Entry 4KGE (X-ray diffraction, 2.30 A resolution); this record covers chains A and B.

# Chain A (and B)
Name: TagRFP675, red fluorescent protein
Organism: synthetic construct
Notes: chain B of this document is another copy of the same molecule, construct and numbering; everything in this record applies to it too
Chain sequence (243 residues; row label = number of the first residue in the row; note: 2 numbers in that range are skipped by the numbering (no residue carries them; nothing is unmodelled there); numbers below 1 keep their minus sign (Met-11 is residue -11)):
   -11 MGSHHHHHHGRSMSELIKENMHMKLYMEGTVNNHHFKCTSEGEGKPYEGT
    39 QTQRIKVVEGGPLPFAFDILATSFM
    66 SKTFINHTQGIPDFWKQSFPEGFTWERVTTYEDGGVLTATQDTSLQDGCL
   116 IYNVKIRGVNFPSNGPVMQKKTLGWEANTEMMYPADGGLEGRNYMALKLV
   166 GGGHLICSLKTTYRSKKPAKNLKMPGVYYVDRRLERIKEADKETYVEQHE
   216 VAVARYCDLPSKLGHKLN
Unresolved in the structure: -11 to 2, 230-233 (chain B: -11 to 2, 225-233)
Modified / non-standard residues: Met63 ({(4Z)-4-(4-hydroxybenzylidene)-2-[3-(methylthio)propanimidoyl]-5-oxo-4,5-dihydro-1H-imidazol-1-yl}acetic acid; NRQ)
Covalent attachments: covalent link Met63-Ser66
From the paper describing this entry:
  - contacts within the chain: Ser28-Gln41 (hydrogen bond), Gln41-Met63, Asn143-Asn158 (hydrogen bond), Asn158-Arg197 (hydrogen bond)
  - conformationally variable residues (side-chain flip): Arg197
  - mutagenesis - Q41P: decreased expression

# How chain A and chain B interact
Contacting residue pairs (51):
  Glu97(A) - Arg157(B)  salt bridge
  Glu97(A) - Lys175(B)  salt bridge
  Glu141(A) - Val192(B)
  Glu141(A) - Tyr194(B)
  Ala142(A) - Tyr194(B)  hydrogen bond (backbone-side chain)
  Ala142(A) - Cys222(B)  hydrophobic
  Asn143(A) - Cys222(B)
  Thr144(A) - Arg220(B)
  Met146(A) - Ala142(B)
  Met146(A) - Ala161(B)  hydrophobic
  Tyr148(A) - Ile171(B)
  Arg157(A) - Glu97(B)  salt bridge
  Arg157(A) - Tyr159(B)
  Asn158(A) - Tyr159(B)
  Tyr159(A) - Met146(B)
  Tyr159(A) - Arg157(B)
  Tyr159(A) - Asn158(B)
  Tyr159(A) - Tyr159(B)  hydrophobic
  Tyr159(A) - Ser173(B)
  Ala161(A) - Met146(B)  hydrophobic
  His169(A) - Val192(B)
  Ile171(A) - Tyr148(B)
  Ile171(A) - Arg157(B)
  Ser173(A) - Tyr159(B)
  Lys175(A) - Glu97(B)
  Lys175(A) - Tyr159(B)
  Val192(A) - Glu141(B)
  Val192(A) - His169(B)
  Tyr194(A) - Ala142(B)  hydrogen bond (side chain-backbone)
  Asp196(A) - Asp223(B)
  Asp196(A) - Leu224(B)
  Arg197(A) - Leu224(B)
  Arg198(A) - Leu224(B)
  Val216(A) - Leu224(B)
  Val218(A) - Leu224(B)  hydrophobic
  Arg220(A) - Arg220(B)
  Cys222(A) - Ala142(B)  hydrophobic
  Cys222(A) - Arg198(B)
  Asp223(A) - Asp196(B)
  Leu224(A) - Asp196(B)
  Leu224(A) - Arg197(B)
  Leu224(A) - Arg198(B)  hydrogen bond (backbone-side chain)
  Leu224(A) - Val216(B)
  Leu224(A) - Val218(B)  hydrophobic
  Pro225(A) - Arg198(B)
  Ser226(A) - Arg198(B)
  Ser226(A) - Glu200(B)  hydrogen bond
  Lys227(A) - Glu200(B)  hydrogen bond (backbone-side chain)
  Lys227(A) - His214(B)
  Leu228(A) - Glu200(B)  hydrogen bond (backbone-side chain)
  Leu228(A) - Arg201(B)
Also at the interface, not in a pair above, chain A (33 interface residues in all): Met160, Leu174, Gly229
Also at the interface, not in a pair above, chain B (30 interface residues in all): Asn143, Thr144, Ile202

# Summary
Chain A and chain B form an interface of 33 and 30 residues respectively, with 6 hydrogen bonds and 3 salt
bridges. Among the polar pairs are Glu97(A)-Arg157(B), Glu97(A)-Lys175(B) and Ala142(A)-Tyr194(B). From the
paper: Q41P of chain A reduces expression; conformational variability at Arg197(A).
Both chains are TagRFP675, red fluorescent protein (synthetic construct). Entry 4KGE (Crystal structure of
near-infrared fluorescent protein with an extended stokes shift, pH 4.5) was determined by X-ray diffraction,
deposited together with 4KGF.
